Entry 6SWG (X-ray diffraction, 2.51 A resolution); this record covers chains A and B of the 3 polymer chains in the assembly.

# Chain A (and B)
Name: Periphilin-1
From: Homo sapiens
Notes: chain B of this document is another copy of the same molecule, construct and numbering; everything in this record applies to it too
Reference sequence: Q8NEY8 (PPHLN_HUMAN), isoform Q8NEY8-2; residue numbers follow UniProt; this construct covers 292-367
Amino-acid sequence (94 residues; numbered 274 to 367; the number before each row is that of its first residue):
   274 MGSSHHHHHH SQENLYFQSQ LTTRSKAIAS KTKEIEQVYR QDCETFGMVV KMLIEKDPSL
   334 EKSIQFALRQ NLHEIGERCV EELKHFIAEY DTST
Disordered / not traced: 274-294, 367 (chain B: 274-293)
Differences from the reference sequence: initiating methionine (274); expression tag (275-291)
From the paper describing this entry:
  - self-association interface (contacts with another copy of this molecule): L326, L333, I337
  - mutagenesis - L326A: abolished binding to Protein TASOR

# How chain A and chain B interact
Pairs across the interface (28):
  T318(A) - T318(B)
  T318(A) - V322(B)
  F319(A) - V322(B)  hydrophobic
  F319(A) - M325(B)  hydrophobic
  V322(A) - F319(B)  hydrophobic
  V322(A) - V322(B)  hydrophobic
  V323(A) - L326(B)  hydrophobic
  M325(A) - F319(B)  hydrophobic
  M325(A) - N344(B)  hydrogen bond (backbone-side chain)
  L326(A) - L326(B)  hydrophobic
  L326(A) - A340(B)
  L326(A) - L341(B)
  L326(A) - N344(B)
  K329(A) - Q343(B)
  K329(A) - N344(B)
  K329(A) - E347(B)  salt bridge
  D330(A) - S336(B)
  L333(A) - S336(B)
  S336(A) - L333(B)
  I337(A) - L326(B)  hydrophobic
  A340(A) - L326(B)
  A340(A) - D330(B)
  L341(A) - L326(B)
  Q343(A) - K329(B)
  N344(A) - M325(B)  hydrogen bond (side chain-backbone)
  N344(A) - L326(B)
  N344(A) - K329(B)
  E347(A) - K329(B)  salt bridge
Interface residues without a listed pair, chain A (18 interface residues in all): F339, I348
Interface residues without a listed pair, chain B (16 interface residues in all): V323, I337

# Overview
18 residues of chain A face 16 of chain B across their interface; the contacts include 2 hydrogen bonds and 2
salt bridges. Among the polar pairs are K329(A)-E347(B) and M325(A)-N344(B). From the paper: L326A of chain A
abolishes binding to Protein TASOR; a self-association interface involving L326(A), L333(A) and I337(A).
Chain A and chain B are both Periphilin-1 (Homo sapiens); the structure, Crystal structure of the
TASOR-Periphilin core complex, was determined by X-ray diffraction.
